Entry 7CWM (electron microscopy, 3.60 A resolution); this record covers chains A and C of the 9 polymer chains in the assembly.

[Chain A (and C)]
Name: Spike glycoprotein
Source organism: Severe acute respiratory syndrome coronavirus 2
Notes: chain C of this document is another copy of the same molecule, construct and numbering; everything in this record applies to it too
Reference sequence: P0DTC2 (SPIKE_SARS2); residue numbers follow UniProt; this construct covers 1-1273
Chain sequence (1273 residues; row label = number of the first residue in the row):
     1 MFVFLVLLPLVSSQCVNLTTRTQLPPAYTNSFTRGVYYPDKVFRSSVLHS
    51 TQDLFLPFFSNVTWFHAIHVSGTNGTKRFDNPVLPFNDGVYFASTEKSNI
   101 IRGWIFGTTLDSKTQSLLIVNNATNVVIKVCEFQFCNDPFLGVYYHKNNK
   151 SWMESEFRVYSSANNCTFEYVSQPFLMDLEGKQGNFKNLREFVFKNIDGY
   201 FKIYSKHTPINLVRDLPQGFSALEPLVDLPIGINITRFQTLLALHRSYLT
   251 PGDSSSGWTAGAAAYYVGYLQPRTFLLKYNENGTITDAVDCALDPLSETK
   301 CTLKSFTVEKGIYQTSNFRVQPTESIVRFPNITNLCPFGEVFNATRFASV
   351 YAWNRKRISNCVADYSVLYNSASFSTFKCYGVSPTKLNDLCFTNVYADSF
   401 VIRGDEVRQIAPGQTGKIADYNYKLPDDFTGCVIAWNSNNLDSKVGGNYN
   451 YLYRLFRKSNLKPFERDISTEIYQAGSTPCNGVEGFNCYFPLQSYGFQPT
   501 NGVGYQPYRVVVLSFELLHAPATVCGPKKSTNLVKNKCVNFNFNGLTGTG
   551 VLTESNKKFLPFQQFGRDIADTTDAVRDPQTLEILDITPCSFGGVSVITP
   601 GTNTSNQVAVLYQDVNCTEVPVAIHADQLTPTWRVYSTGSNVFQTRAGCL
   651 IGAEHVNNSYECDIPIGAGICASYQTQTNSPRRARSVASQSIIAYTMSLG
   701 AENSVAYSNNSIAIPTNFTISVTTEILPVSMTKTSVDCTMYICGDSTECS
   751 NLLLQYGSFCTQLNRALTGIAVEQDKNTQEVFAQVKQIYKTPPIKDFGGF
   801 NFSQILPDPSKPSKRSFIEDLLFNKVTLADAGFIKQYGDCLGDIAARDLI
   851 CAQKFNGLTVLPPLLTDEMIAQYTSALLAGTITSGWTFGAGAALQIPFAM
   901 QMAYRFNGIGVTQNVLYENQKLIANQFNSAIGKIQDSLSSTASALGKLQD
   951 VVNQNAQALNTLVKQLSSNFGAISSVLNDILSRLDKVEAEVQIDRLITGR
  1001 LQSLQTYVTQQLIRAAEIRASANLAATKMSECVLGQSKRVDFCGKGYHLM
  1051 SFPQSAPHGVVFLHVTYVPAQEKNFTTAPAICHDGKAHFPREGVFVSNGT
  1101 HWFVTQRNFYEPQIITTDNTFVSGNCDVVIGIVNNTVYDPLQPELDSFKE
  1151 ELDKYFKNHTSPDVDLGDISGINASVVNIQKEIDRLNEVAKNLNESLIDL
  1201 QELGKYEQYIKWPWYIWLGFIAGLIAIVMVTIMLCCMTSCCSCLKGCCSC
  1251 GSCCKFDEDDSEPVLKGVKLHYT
Not modelled in the structure: 1-13, 252-255, 330-333, 379-388, 522-529, 621-640, 677-688, 828-847, 1148-1273 (chain C: 1-13, 252-255, 331-333, 528-530, 621-640, 677-688, 828-847, 1148-1273)
Disulfide bonds: Cys15-Cys136, Cys131-Cys166, Cys291-Cys301, Cys336-Cys361, Cys480-Cys488, Cys617-Cys649, Cys662-Cys671, Cys738-Cys760, Cys743-Cys749, Cys1032-Cys1043, Cys1082-Cys1126
Covalently attached groups: N-acetylglucosamine (NAG) linked to Asn234, Asn603, Asn616, Asn657, Asn709, Asn717, Asn801, Asn1074, Asn1098, Asn1134
Reported in the primary citation:
  - mutagenesis - N354D/D364Y, V367F, R408I, W436R: unchanged binding to P17

[Chain A / chain C interface]
Residue-residue contacts - 153 pairs, chain A then chain C:
  Tyr38(A) - Leu560(C)  hydrophobic
  Tyr38(A) - Phe562(C)  hydrophobic
  Asp40(A) - Phe562(C)
  Lys41(A) - Phe562(C)
  Lys41(A) - Gln563(C)
  Lys41(A) - Gln564(C)  hydrogen bond (backbone-backbone)
  Lys41(A) - Phe565(C)
  Val42(A) - Gln563(C)
  Val42(A) - Phe565(C)  hydrogen bond (backbone-backbone)
  Val42(A) - Gly566(C)
  Val42(A) - Arg567(C)
  Phe43(A) - Lys558(C)
  Phe43(A) - Phe559(C)  hydrophobic
  Phe43(A) - Leu560(C)
  Phe43(A) - Gln563(C)
  Phe43(A) - Phe565(C)  hydrogen bond (backbone-backbone)
  Phe43(A) - Gly566(C)
  Phe43(A) - Arg567(C)  hydrogen bond (backbone-backbone)
  Arg44(A) - Arg567(C)
  Arg44(A) - Asp571(C)  salt bridge
  Val47(A) - Ile569(C)  hydrophobic
  Asp198(A) - Leu518(C)
  Gly199(A) - Tyr396(C)
  Tyr200(A) - Asn394(C)
  Tyr200(A) - Leu518(C)  hydrophobic
  Tyr200(A) - Ala520(C)
  Glu224(A) - Phe562(C)
  Pro225(A) - Phe562(C)
  Thr284(A) - Leu560(C)
  Gly413(A) - Val987(C)
  Thr415(A) - Asp985(C)
  Asp737(A) - Asn317(C)
  Met740(A) - Arg319(C)  hydrogen bond
  Met740(A) - Phe592(C)  hydrophobic
  Asp745(A) - Arg319(C)  salt bridge
  Gln755(A) - Ser968(C)
  Gln755(A) - Asn969(C)  hydrogen bond (backbone-backbone)
  Gln755(A) - Phe970(C)  hydrogen bond (backbone-backbone)
  Gln755(A) - Gly971(C)
  Tyr756(A) - Gln965(C)  hydrogen bond (backbone-side chain)
  Tyr756(A) - Phe970(C)
  Gly757(A) - Ser968(C)
  Ser758(A) - Thr961(C)
  Ser758(A) - Gln965(C)  hydrogen bond
  Phe759(A) - Gln965(C)
  Gln762(A) - Thr961(C)
  Gln762(A) - Thr1006(C)
  Arg765(A) - Gln957(C)
  Lys786(A) - Gly700(C)
  Gln787(A) - Ala701(C)
  Gln787(A) - Asn703(C)  hydrogen bond
  Ile788(A) - Leu699(C)
  Ile788(A) - Ala701(C)  hydrogen bond (backbone-backbone)
  Ile788(A) - Glu702(C)
  Ile788(A) - Asn703(C)  hydrogen bond (backbone-backbone)
  Tyr789(A) - Asn703(C)
  Tyr789(A) - Val705(C)  hydrophobic
  Lys790(A) - Glu702(C)
  Lys790(A) - Asn703(C)  hydrogen bond (backbone-backbone)
  Lys790(A) - Ser704(C)
  Asp796(A) - Tyr707(C)
  Phe797(A) - Tyr707(C)  hydrophobic
  Asp848(A) - Asp568(C)  hydrogen bond (backbone-side chain)
  Ala852(A) - Asp568(C)
  Ala852(A) - Ala570(C)  hydrophobic
  Lys854(A) - Pro589(C)
  Lys854(A) - Phe592(C)
  Lys854(A) - Asp614(C)  salt bridge
  Phe855(A) - Thr572(C)
  Phe855(A) - Pro589(C)
  Phe855(A) - Phe592(C)
  Leu861(A) - Gln613(C)
  Pro862(A) - Ala647(C)  hydrophobic
  Pro863(A) - Ala668(C)  hydrogen bond (backbone-backbone)
  Leu864(A) - Pro665(C)  hydrophobic
  Leu864(A) - Ile666(C)
  Leu864(A) - Ala668(C)  hydrogen bond (backbone-backbone)
  Leu864(A) - Gly669(C)  hydrogen bond (backbone-backbone)
  Thr866(A) - Ala668(C)
  Met869(A) - Gly669(C)
  Met869(A) - Thr696(C)
  Met869(A) - Met697(C)  hydrophobic
  Tyr873(A) - Leu699(C)
  Thr883(A) - Val705(C)
  Trp886(A) - Tyr1047(C)  hydrogen bond
  Gly889(A) - Asp1041(C)
  Gly889(A) - Lys1045(C)
  Ala890(A) - Lys1045(C)
  Ala890(A) - Gly1046(C)
  Ala890(A) - Val1068(C)
  Ala892(A) - Glu1072(C)
  Leu894(A) - Ala713(C)
  Leu894(A) - Pro715(C)
  Leu894(A) - Glu1072(C)
  Gln895(A) - Val705(C)
  Gln895(A) - Ala706(C)
  Gln895(A) - Ser711(C)
  Gln895(A) - Ile712(C)
  Gln895(A) - Ala713(C)  hydrogen bond (backbone-backbone)
  Gln895(A) - Asn1074(C)  hydrogen bond
  Ile896(A) - Tyr707(C)
  Ile896(A) - Ser711(C)
  Ile896(A) - Ile712(C)  hydrophobic
  Pro897(A) - Tyr707(C)
  Pro897(A) - Asn709(C)
  Pro897(A) - Ser711(C)
  Pro897(A) - Thr1077(C)
  Phe898(A) - Tyr707(C)  hydrogen bond (backbone-side chain)
  Met900(A) - Thr1077(C)  hydrogen bond
  Met900(A) - Ala1078(C)
  Met900(A) - Pro1079(C)  hydrophobic
  Met900(A) - Val1094(C)  hydrophobic
  Tyr904(A) - Val1094(C)
  Tyr904(A) - Arg1107(C)
  Thr912(A) - Phe1121(C)
  Gln913(A) - Phe1089(C)
  Gln913(A) - Pro1090(C)  hydrogen bond (side chain-backbone)
  Asn914(A) - Phe1089(C)
  Asn914(A) - Ser1123(C)  hydrogen bond
  Tyr917(A) - Pro1079(C)
  Tyr917(A) - Phe1089(C)  hydrophobic
  Tyr917(A) - Val1128(C)
  Tyr917(A) - Val1129(C)
  Glu918(A) - Ser1123(C)  hydrogen bond
  Glu918(A) - Gly1124(C)  hydrogen bond (side chain-backbone)
  Glu918(A) - Val1128(C)
  Gln920(A) - Ile1130(C)
  Lys921(A) - Ile1130(C)
  Val963(A) - Ala570(C)  hydrophobic
  Ser982(A) - Ser383(C)  hydrogen bond (backbone-side chain)
  Ser982(A) - Lys386(C)  hydrogen bond (backbone-side chain)
  Arg983(A) - Gly381(C)
  Arg983(A) - Val382(C)
  Arg983(A) - Ser383(C)  hydrogen bond (backbone-backbone)
  Arg983(A) - Leu390(C)
  Val991(A) - Arg995(C)
  Asp994(A) - Arg995(C)  salt bridge
  Gln1005(A) - Gln1002(C)  hydrogen bond
  Gln1005(A) - Thr1006(C)  hydrogen bond
  Thr1009(A) - Thr1009(C)
  Leu1012(A) - Gln1010(C)
  Leu1012(A) - Ile1013(C)  hydrophobic
  Ile1013(A) - Ile1013(C)  hydrophobic
  Thr1027(A) - Arg1039(C)
  Ser1030(A) - Val1040(C)
  Ser1030(A) - Asp1041(C)
  Glu1031(A) - Arg1039(C)  salt bridge
  Glu1031(A) - Val1040(C)
  Leu1034(A) - Asp1041(C)
  Gly1035(A) - Val1040(C)
  Arg1039(A) - Arg1039(C)
  Glu1111(A) - Ser1123(C)  hydrogen bond
  Leu1141(A) - Leu1141(C)  hydrophobic
Also at the interface, not in a pair above, chain A (91 interface residues in all): Asp228, Asn282, Asn370, Ser735, Pro792, Cys851, Thr887, Gly891, Ala893, Leu984, Lys986, Glu1144
Also at the interface, not in a pair above, chain C (103 interface residues in all): Gln314, Phe392, Thr430, Phe456, His519, Thr573, Gly667, Ile670, Cys671, Ser708, Asn710, Ser1003, Phe1042, Pro1069, Leu1145

[Summary]
Chain A and chain C form an interface of 91 and 103 residues respectively; the contacts include 32 hydrogen
bonds and 5 salt bridges. Polar pairs include Arg44(A)-Asp571(C), Asp745(A)-Arg319(C) and Lys854(A)-Asp614(C).
The paper reports that N354D/D364Y, V367F and R408I of chain A, among others, leave binding to P17 unchanged.
Both chains are Spike glycoprotein (Severe acute respiratory syndrome coronavirus 2). Entry 7CWM (Complex of
SARS-CoV-2 spike protein and Fab P17 with one RBD in open state and two ...) was determined by electron
microscopy together with 7CWL, 7CWN and 7CWO from the same study.
